PDB entry 6DEI | X-ray diffraction, 1.70 A resolution | chains A and B of the 4 polymer chains in the assembly

[Chain A (and B)]
Protein: Monopolin complex subunit CSM1
Organism: Saccharomyces cerevisiae (strain ATCC 204508 / S288c)
Notes: chain B of this document is another copy of the same molecule, construct and numbering; everything in this record applies to it too
UniProt: P25651 (CSM1_YEAST); numbering as in UniProt (aligned over 69-181)
Amino-acid sequence (113 residues; numbered 69 to 181; the number before each row is that of its first residue):
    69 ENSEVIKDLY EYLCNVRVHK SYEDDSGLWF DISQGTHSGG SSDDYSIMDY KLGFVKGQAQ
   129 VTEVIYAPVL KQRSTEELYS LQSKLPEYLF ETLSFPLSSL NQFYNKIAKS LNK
Not modelled in the structure: 69, 107-111 (chain B: 69-70, 124-129)

[Chain A / chain B interface]
Residue-residue contacts - 43 pairs, chain A then chain B:
  Val73(A) with Phe98(B), hydrophobic
  Leu77(A) with Phe98(B), hydrophobic; Leu168(B), hydrophobic
  Tyr78(A) with Lys75(B); Tyr78(B), hydrophobic; Arg85(B); Val86(B), hydrogen bond (side chain-backbone)
  Tyr80(A) with Leu165(B), hydrophobic; Leu168(B); Asn169(B), hydrogen bond (backbone-backbone)
  Leu81(A) with Val84(B), hydrophobic; Tyr118(B); Leu168(B), hydrophobic; Asn169(B), hydrogen bond (backbone-side chain); Tyr172(B)
  Cys82(A) with Cys82(B), hydrophobic; Val84(B), hydrophobic; Asn169(B); Tyr172(B), hydrophobic
  Asn83(A) with Asn169(B), hydrogen bond
  Val84(A) with Tyr78(B); Leu81(B), hydrophobic
  Arg85(A) with Tyr78(B)
  Val86(A) with Ile74(B), hydrophobic; Leu77(B), hydrophobic; Tyr78(B), hydrogen bond (backbone-side chain)
  Ser89(A) with Ile74(B)
  Phe98(A) with Ile74(B), hydrophobic; Leu77(B), hydrophobic
  Ile100(A) with Leu77(B), hydrophobic
  Phe122(A) with Leu77(B), hydrophobic
  Ser166(A) with Ser106(B)
  Leu168(A) with Tyr80(B), hydrophobic; Leu81(B)
  Asn169(A) with Tyr80(B); Leu81(B), hydrogen bond (side chain-backbone); Cys82(B); Asn83(B); His105(B)
  Phe171(A) with Leu81(B), hydrophobic
  Tyr172(A) with Leu81(B); Cys82(B), hydrophobic; Tyr172(B)
Other interface residues (no listed pair), chain A (25 interface residues in all): Ile74, Lys75, Leu96, Tyr118, Leu120, Leu165
Other interface residues (no listed pair), chain B (25 interface residues in all): Val73, Ser89, Leu96, Ile100, Leu120, Phe122

[Overview]
The chain A/chain B interface involves 25 residues from each chain; the contacts include 6 hydrogen bonds.
Polar contacts include Tyr78(A)-Val86(B), Leu81(A)-Asn169(B) and Asn83(A)-Asn169(B).
Chain A and chain B are both Monopolin complex subunit CSM1 (Saccharomyces cerevisiae (strain ATCC 204508 /
S288c)); the structure, Structure of Dse3-Csm1 complex, was determined by X-ray diffraction.
